Entry 6ERG (X-ray diffraction, 2.90 A resolution); this record covers chains A and H of the 5 polymer chains in the assembly.

# Chain A
Protein: X-ray repair cross-complementing protein 6
Organism: Homo sapiens
Notes: EC 3.6.4.-, 4.2.99.-
UniProt: P12956 (XRCC6_HUMAN); residue numbers follow UniProt; this construct covers 1-544
Sequence (544 residues; row label = number of the first residue in the row):
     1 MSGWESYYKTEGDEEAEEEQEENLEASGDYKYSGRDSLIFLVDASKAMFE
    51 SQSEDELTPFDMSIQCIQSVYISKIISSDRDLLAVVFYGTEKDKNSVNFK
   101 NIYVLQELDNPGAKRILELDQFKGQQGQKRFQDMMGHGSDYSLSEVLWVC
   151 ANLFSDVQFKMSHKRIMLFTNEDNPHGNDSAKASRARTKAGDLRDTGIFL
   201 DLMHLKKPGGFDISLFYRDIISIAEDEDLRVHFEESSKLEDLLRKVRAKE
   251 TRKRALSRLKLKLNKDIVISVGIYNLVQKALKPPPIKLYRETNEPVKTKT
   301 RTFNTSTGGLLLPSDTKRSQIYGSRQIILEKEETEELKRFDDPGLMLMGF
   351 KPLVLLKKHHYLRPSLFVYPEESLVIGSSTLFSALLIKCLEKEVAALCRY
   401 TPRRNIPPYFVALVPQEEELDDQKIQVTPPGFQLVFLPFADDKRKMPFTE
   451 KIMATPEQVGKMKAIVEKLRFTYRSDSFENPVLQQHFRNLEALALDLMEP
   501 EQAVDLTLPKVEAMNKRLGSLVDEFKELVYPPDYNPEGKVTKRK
Disordered / not traced: 1-33, 535-544
UniProt features mapped onto this chain:
  - active site: Lys31 (Schiff-base intermediate with DNA)
  - modified residue: Ser2 (N-acetylserine), Ser6 (Phosphoserine), Ser27 (Phosphoserine), Lys31 (N6-acetyllysine), Ser51 (Phosphoserine), Ser306 (Phosphoserine), Lys317 (N6-acetyllysine), Lys331 (N6-acetyllysine), Lys338 (N6-acetyllysine), Thr455 (Phosphothreonine), Lys461 (N6-acetyllysine), Ser477 (Phosphoserine), Ser520 (Phosphoserine), Lys539 (N6-acetyllysine), Lys542 (N6-acetyllysine), Lys544 (N6-acetyllysine)
  - cross-link (Glycyl lysine isopeptide (Lys-Gly)): Lys287 (interchain with G-Cter in SUMO2), Lys317 (interchain with G-Cter in SUMO2)
  - mutagenesis: Lys31 (K31A: Diminishes the ability to form a Schiff base. Abolishes adduct formation; when associated with A-160 and A-164), Lys160 (K160A: Abolishes adduct formation; when associated with A-31 and A-160), Lys164 (K164A: Abolishes adduct formation; when associated with A-31 and A-164), Lys539 (K539Q: Complete loss of suppression of BAX-induced apoptosis; K539R: No effect on suppression of BAX-induced apoptosis), Lys542 (K542Q: Complete loss of suppression of BAX-induced apoptosis; K542R: No effect on suppression of BAX-induced apoptosis), Lys544 (K544R: No effect on suppression of BAX-induced apoptosis)

# Chain H
Molecule: 21-nt DNA strand
Sequence (21 nucleotides; numbered 1 to 21; the number before each row is that of its first residue):
     1 GTTTTTAGTTTATTGGGCGCG

# How chain A and chain H interact
Contacting residue pairs - 9 pairs, chain A then chain H:
  Arg80(A) - DT3(H)  sugar contact
  Arg80(A) - DT4(H)  salt bridge to the phosphate
  Leu256(A) - DT5(H)  phosphate contact
  Leu256(A) - DT6(H)  sugar contact
  Asn275(A) - DT6(H)  hydrogen bond to the phosphate
  Gln278(A) - DT5(H)  hydrogen bond to the phosphate
  Gln278(A) - DT6(H)  phosphate contact
  Arg363(A) - DA7(H)  salt bridge to the phosphate
  Arg403(A) - DA7(H)  sugar contact
Other interface residues (no listed pair), chain A (10 interface residues in all): Ser78, Arg254, Lys338, Ile406
Other interface residues (no listed pair), chain H (6 interface residues in all): DG8

# Overview
10 residues of chain A and 6 residues of chain H are in contact, with 2 hydrogen bonds and 2 salt bridges.
Polar contacts include Asn275(A)-DT6(H), Gln278(A)-DT5(H) and Arg80(A)-DT4(H). UniProt lists active-site
residue Lys31(A) and 6 mutagenesis sites on chain A.
Here chain A is X-ray repair cross-complementing protein 6 (Homo sapiens) and chain H is a 21-nt DNA strand.
Entry 6ERG (Complex of XLF and heterodimer Ku bound to DNA) was determined by X-ray diffraction, deposited
together with 6ERF and 6ERH.
